Entry 7XG0 (electron microscopy, 2.60 A resolution); this record covers chains E and K of the 11 polymer chains in the assembly.

[Chain E]
Protein: Csf2
Source organism: Pseudomonas aeruginosa
Amino-acid sequence (348 residues; each row starts with the number of its first residue):
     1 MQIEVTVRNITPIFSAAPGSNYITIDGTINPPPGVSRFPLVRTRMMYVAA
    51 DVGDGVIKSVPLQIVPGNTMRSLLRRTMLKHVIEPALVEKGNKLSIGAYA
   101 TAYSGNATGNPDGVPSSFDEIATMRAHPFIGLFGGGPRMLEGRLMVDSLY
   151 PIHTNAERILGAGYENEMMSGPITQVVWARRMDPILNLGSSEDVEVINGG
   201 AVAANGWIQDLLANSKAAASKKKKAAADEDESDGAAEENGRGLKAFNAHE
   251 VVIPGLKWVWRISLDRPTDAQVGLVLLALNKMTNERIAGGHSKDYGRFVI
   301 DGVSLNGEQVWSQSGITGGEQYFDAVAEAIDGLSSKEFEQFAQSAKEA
Not modelled in the structure: 218-239, 346-348

[Chain K]
Molecule: TS
Sequence (54 nucleotides; numbered 1 to 54; the number before each row is that of its first residue):
     1 CTGCCGCACTTGCTCATCAAGCCTTCCTTCAGGTGTTGCTCCAGAAAGGG
    51 TGTT
Not modelled in the structure: 1-14, 54

[How chain E and chain K interact]
Residue-residue contacts - 24 pairs, chain E then chain K:
  Tyr22(E) - DC27(K)  phosphate contact
  Ser36(E) - DC26(K)  base contact
  Arg37(E) - DC26(K)  sugar contact
  Phe38(E) - DT25(K)  base contact
  Phe38(E) - DC26(K)  sugar contact
  Pro39(E) - DC26(K)  phosphate contact
  Pro39(E) - DC27(K)  base contact
  Gly109(E) - DT34(K)  sugar contact
  Asn110(E) - DT34(K)  phosphate contact
  Asn110(E) - DG35(K)  phosphate contact
  Pro111(E) - DT34(K)  base contact
  Pro111(E) - DG35(K)  sugar contact
  Gly113(E) - DG35(K)  phosphate contact
  Gly113(E) - DT36(K)  sugar contact
  Arg241(E) - DC26(K)  salt bridge to the phosphate
  Arg241(E) - DC27(K)  hydrogen bond to the sugar
  Arg241(E) - DT28(K)  sugar contact
  Lys244(E) - DT25(K)  phosphate contact
  Lys244(E) - DC26(K)  phosphate contact
  Ala245(E) - DT25(K)  phosphate contact
  Ala245(E) - DC26(K)  phosphate contact
  Phe246(E) - DT25(K)  base contact
  Phe246(E) - DC26(K)  hydrogen bond to the phosphate
  Asn247(E) - DC27(K)  hydrogen bond to the base
Interface residues without a listed pair, chain E (17 interface residues in all): Val41, Asp112, Met139
Interface residues without a listed pair, chain K (8 interface residues in all): DT24

[Overview]
Chain E and chain K form an interface of 17 and 8 residues respectively, with 3 hydrogen bonds and 1 salt
bridge. Among the polar pairs are Asn247(E)-DC27(K), Arg241(E)-DC27(K) and Phe246(E)-DC26(K).
Chain E is Csf2 (Pseudomonas aeruginosa) and chain K is TS; the structure, CryoEM structure of type IV-A
Csf-crRNA-dsDNA ternary complex, was determined by electron microscopy (same publication as 7XF1, 7XFZ, 7XG1,
7XG2, 7XG3 and 7XG4).
